1D8W - chains A and B of the 4 polymer chains in the assembly; structure by X-ray diffraction, 1.60 A resolution.

# Chain A (and B)
Protein: L-rhamnose isomerase
Source organism: Escherichia coli
Notes: EC 5.3.1.14; chain B of this document is another copy of the same molecule, construct and numbering; everything in this record applies to it too
UniProtKB: P32170 (RHAA_ECOLI); residues 9-427 here correspond to UniProt positions 1-419 (UniProt number = residue number - 8)
Sequence (426 residues; row label = number of the first residue in the row):
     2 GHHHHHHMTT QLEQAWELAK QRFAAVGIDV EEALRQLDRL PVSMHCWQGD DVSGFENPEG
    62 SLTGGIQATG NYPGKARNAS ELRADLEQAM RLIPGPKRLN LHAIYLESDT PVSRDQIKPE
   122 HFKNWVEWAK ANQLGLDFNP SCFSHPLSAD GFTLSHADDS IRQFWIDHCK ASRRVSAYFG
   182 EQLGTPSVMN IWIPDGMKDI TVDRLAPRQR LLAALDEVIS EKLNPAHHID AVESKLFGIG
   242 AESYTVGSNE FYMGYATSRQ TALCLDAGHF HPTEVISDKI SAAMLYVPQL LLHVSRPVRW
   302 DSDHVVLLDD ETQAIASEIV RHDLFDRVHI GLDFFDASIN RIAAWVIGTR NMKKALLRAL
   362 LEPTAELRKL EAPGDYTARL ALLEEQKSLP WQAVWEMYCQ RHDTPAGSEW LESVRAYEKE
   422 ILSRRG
Disordered / not traced: 2-10, 58-71, 427 (chain B: 2-9, 58-72, 427)
Sequence notes: modified residue (9, 45, 91, 190, 198, 254, 285, 353, 398); expression tag (2-8)
Modified positions: Mse-9 (selenomethionine); Mse-45, Mse-91, Mse-190, Mse-198, Mse-254, Mse-285, Mse-353, Mse-398 (selenomethionine; parent Met)
UniProt features mapped onto this chain:
  - binding site (L-rhamnose): His-103, Glu-234 to Lys-236, His-270, Asp-334
  - binding site (Zn(2+)): Glu-234, Asp-267, His-294, Asp-334
  - binding site (Mn(2+)): His-270, Asp-302, Asp-304
Ion coordination: Zn2+: Glu-234, Asp-267, His-294, Asp-334

# Chain A / chain B interface
Contacting residue pairs - 98 pairs, chain A then chain B:
  Mse-198(A) with Glu-372(B); Tyr-377(B); Arg-380(B)
  Asp-200(A) with Arg-380(B); Leu-381(B)
  Ile-201(A) with Arg-380(B), hydrogen bond (backbone-side chain); Leu-384(B), hydrophobic
  Thr-202(A) with Arg-322(B); Glu-372(B)
  Val-203(A) with Arg-322(B); Leu-368(B), hydrophobic; Arg-369(B); Glu-372(B), hydrogen bond (backbone-side chain); Arg-380(B)
  Asp-204(A) with His-323(B); Arg-369(B), salt bridge; Glu-372(B), hydrogen bond (backbone-side chain)
  Arg-205(A) with Asp-279(B), salt bridge; Ser-282(B); Glu-319(B)
  Leu-206(A) with Ser-282(B); Mse-285(B), hydrophobic; Leu-286(B), hydrophobic; His-323(B)
  Arg-209(A) with Asp-279(B), salt bridge; Ser-282(B), hydrogen bond; Ala-283(B); Leu-286(B)
  Gln-210(A) with Leu-286(B)
  Leu-213(A) with Leu-286(B), hydrophobic
  Ser-249(A) with Ala-283(B)
  Asn-250(A) with Asn-250(B); Glu-251(B), hydrogen bond
  Glu-251(A) with Asn-250(B), hydrogen bond; Mse-254(B); Lys-280(B), salt bridge
  Phe-252(A) with Ala-283(B); Leu-286(B), hydrophobic; Tyr-287(B), hydrogen bond (backbone-side chain)
  Mse-254(A) with Glu-251(B); Mse-254(B), hydrophobic; Gly-255(B)
  Gly-255(A) with Mse-254(B); Thr-258(B); Tyr-287(B)
  Tyr-256(A) with Tyr-287(B), hydrogen bond (backbone-side chain)
  Thr-258(A) with Gly-255(B); Thr-258(B); Ser-259(B)
  Ser-259(A) with Thr-258(B); Tyr-287(B)
  Arg-260(A) with Tyr-287(B)
  His-272(A) with His-272(B); Thr-274(B); Glu-275(B), salt bridge
  Pro-273(A) with Pro-273(B); Thr-274(B)
  Thr-274(A) with His-272(B); Pro-273(B)
  Glu-275(A) with His-272(B), salt bridge
  Asp-279(A) with Arg-205(B), salt bridge; Arg-209(B), salt bridge
  Lys-280(A) with Glu-251(B), salt bridge
  Ser-282(A) with Arg-205(B); Leu-206(B); Arg-209(B), hydrogen bond
  Ala-283(A) with Arg-209(B); Ser-249(B); Phe-252(B)
  Mse-285(A) with Leu-206(B), hydrophobic
  Leu-286(A) with Leu-206(B), hydrophobic; Arg-209(B); Gln-210(B); Leu-213(B), hydrophobic; Phe-252(B), hydrophobic
  Tyr-287(A) with Leu-213(B); Phe-252(B), hydrogen bond (side chain-backbone); Gly-255(B); Tyr-256(B); Ser-259(B); Arg-260(B)
  Glu-319(A) with Arg-205(B)
  Arg-322(A) with Thr-202(B), hydrogen bond (side chain-backbone); Val-203(B), hydrogen bond (side chain-backbone)
  His-323(A) with Asp-204(B); Leu-206(B)
  Leu-368(A) with Val-203(B), hydrophobic
  Arg-369(A) with Asp-204(B), salt bridge
  Glu-372(A) with Mse-198(B); Thr-202(B); Val-203(B), hydrogen bond (side chain-backbone); Asp-204(B), hydrogen bond (side chain-backbone)
  Tyr-377(A) with Mse-198(B)
  Arg-380(A) with Mse-198(B); Ile-201(B), hydrogen bond (side chain-backbone); Val-203(B)
  Leu-381(A) with Asp-200(B)
  Leu-384(A) with Ile-201(B), hydrophobic
Interface residues without a listed pair, chain A (46 interface residues in all): Phe-153, Tyr-245, Val-276, Thr-365
Interface residues without a listed pair, chain B (46 interface residues in all): Phe-153, Tyr-245, Val-276, Thr-365

# Overview
Chain A and chain B each contribute 46 residues to their interface, with 15 hydrogen bonds and 10 salt
bridges. Polar pairs include Asp-204(A)/Arg-369(B), Arg-205(A)/Asp-279(B) and Arg-209(A)/Asp-279(B). UniProt
lists 6 L-rhamnose-binding residues, 4 Zn2+-binding residues and 3 Mn2+-binding residues on chain A.
Chain A and chain B are both L-rhamnose isomerase (Escherichia coli); the structure, L-rhamnose isomerase, was
determined by X-ray diffraction (same publication as 1DE5 and 1DE6).
